PDB entry 3KMF | neutron diffraction, 2.00 A resolution | chains A and G of the 4 polymer chains in the assembly

Chain A:
Protein: Hemoglobin subunit alpha
Source organism: Homo sapiens
Reference sequence: P69905 (HBA_HUMAN); residues 1-141 here correspond to UniProt positions 2-142 (UniProt number = residue number + 1)
Sequence (141 residues; each row starts with the number of its first residue):
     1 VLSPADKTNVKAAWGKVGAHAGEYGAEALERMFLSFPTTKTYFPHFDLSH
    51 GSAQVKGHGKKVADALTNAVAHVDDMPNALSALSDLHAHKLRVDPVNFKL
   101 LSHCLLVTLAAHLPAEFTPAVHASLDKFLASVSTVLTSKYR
Bound ions: heme Fe near His87 (its only coordinating residue here)
Residues lining bound ligands: heme (HEM): Met32, Thr39, Tyr42, Phe43, His45, Phe46, His58, Lys61, Val62, Ala65, Leu66, Leu83, Leu86, His87, Leu91, Val93, Asn97, Phe98, Leu101, Val132, Leu136
Swiss-Prot annotation at these positions:
  - binding site (O2): His58
  - binding site (heme b): His87
  - site: Thr8, Asn9 (Microbial infection: Cleavage), Lys11 (Not glycated), Ala13, Trp14 (Microbial infection: Cleavage), Tyr24, Gly25 (Microbial infection: Cleavage), Leu29, Glu30 (Microbial infection: Cleavage), His45, Phe46 (Microbial infection: Cleavage), Asp47, Leu48 (Microbial infection: Cleavage), Ser52, Ala53 (Microbial infection: Cleavage), Val55, Lys56 (Microbial infection: Cleavage), Lys56 (Not glycated), Gly59, Lys60 (Microbial infection: Cleavage), Lys60 (Not glycated), Lys90 (Not glycated), Leu91, Arg92 (Microbial infection: Cleavage), Lys99 (Not glycated), Leu106, Val107 (Microbial infection: Cleavage), Thr108, Leu109 (Microbial infection: Cleavage), Val121, His122 (Microbial infection: Cleavage), Ser133, Thr134 (Microbial infection: Cleavage)
  - modified residue: Ser3 (Phosphoserine), Lys7 (N6-succinyllysine), Thr8 (Phosphothreonine), Lys11 (N6-succinyllysine), Lys16 (N6-acetyllysine), Tyr24 (Phosphotyrosine), Ser35 (Phosphoserine), Lys40 (N6-succinyllysine), Ser49 (Phosphoserine), Ser102 (Phosphoserine), Thr108 (Phosphothreonine), Ser124 (Phosphoserine), Ser131 (Phosphoserine), Thr134 (Phosphothreonine), Thr137 (Phosphothreonine), Ser138 (Phosphoserine)
  - glycosylation (N-linked (Glc) (glycation) lysine): Lys7, Lys16, Lys40, Lys61

Chain G:
Protein: Hemoglobin subunit beta
Source organism: Homo sapiens
Reference sequence: P68871 (HBB_HUMAN); residues 601-746 here correspond to UniProt positions 2-147 (UniProt number = residue number - 599)
Sequence (146 residues; numbered 601 to 746; the number before each row is that of its first residue):
   601 VHLTPEEKSAVTALWGKVNVDEVGGEALGRLLVVYPWTQRFFESFGDLST
   651 PDAVMGNPKVKAHGKKVLGAFSDGLAHLDNLKGTFATLSELHCDKLHVDP
   701 ENFRLLGNVLVCVLAHHFGKEFTPPVQAAYQKVVAGVANALAHKYH
Bound ions: heme Fe near His692 (its only coordinating residue here)
Residues lining bound ligands: heme (HEM): Leu631, Thr638, Phe641, Phe642, His663, Lys666, Val667, Ala670, Phe671, Leu688, Leu691, His692, Leu696, Val698, Asn702, Phe703, Leu706, Val737, Leu741
Swiss-Prot annotation at these positions:
  - binding site ((2R)-2,3-bisphosphoglycerate): Val601, His602, Lys682, His743
  - binding site (heme b): His663, His692
  - site: Glu607, Lys608 (Microbial infection: Cleavage), Gly625, Glu626 (Microbial infection: Cleavage), Gly629, Arg630 (Microbial infection: Cleavage), Tyr635, Pro636 (Microbial infection: Cleavage), Trp637, Thr638 (Microbial infection: Cleavage), Phe645, Gly646 (Microbial infection: Cleavage), Asp652, Ala653 (Microbial infection: Cleavage), Gly656, Asn657 (Microbial infection: Cleavage), Lys659 (Not glycated), Phe671, Ser672 (Microbial infection: Cleavage), Gly674, Leu675 (Microbial infection: Cleavage), Lys682 (Not glycated), Thr684, Phe685 (Microbial infection: Cleavage), His692, Cys693 (Microbial infection: Cleavage), Lys695 (Not glycated), Arg704, Leu705 (Microbial infection: Cleavage), Leu710, Val711 (Microbial infection: Cleavage), Gly719, Lys720 (Microbial infection: Cleavage), Phe722, Thr723 (Microbial infection: Cleavage), Ala728, Ala729 (Microbial infection: Cleavage) and 2 more in UniProt
  - modified residue: Val601 (N-acetylvaline), Ser609 (Phosphoserine), Thr612 (Phosphothreonine), Ser644 (Phosphoserine), Thr650 (Phosphothreonine), Lys659 (N6-acetyllysine), Lys682 (N6-acetyllysine), Thr687 (Phosphothreonine), Cys693 (S-nitrosocysteine), Lys744 (N6-acetyllysine)
  - glycosylation: Val601 (N-linked (Glc) (glycation) valine), Lys608 (N-linked (Glc) (glycation) lysine), Lys617 (N-linked (Glc) (glycation) lysine), Lys666 (N-linked (Glc) (glycation) lysine), Lys720 (N-linked (Glc) (glycation) lysine), Lys744 (N-linked (Glc) (glycation) lysine)

How chain A and chain G interact:
Contacting residue pairs - 25 pairs, chain A then chain G:
  Pro37(A) with His746(G)
  Thr38(A) with Pro700(G)
  Lys40(A) with His746(G), hydrogen bond (side chain-backbone)
  Thr41(A) with His697(G); Asp699(G)
  Tyr42(A) with Arg640(G); Asp699(G), hydrogen bond
  Pro44(A) with His697(G)
  Leu91(A) with Arg640(G), hydrogen bond (backbone-side chain)
  Arg92(A) with Trp637(G); Gln639(G); Arg640(G), hydrogen bond (backbone-side chain); Glu643(G), salt bridge
  Asp94(A) with Trp637(G), hydrogen bond; Asp699(G); Glu701(G); Leu705(G)
  Pro95(A) with Trp637(G)
  Val96(A) with Glu701(G)
  Asn97(A) with Asp699(G), hydrogen bond
  Tyr140(A) with Pro636(G); Trp637(G), hydrophobic
  Arg141(A) with Val634(G), hydrogen bond (side chain-backbone); Tyr635(G); Pro636(G)
Interface residues without a listed pair, chain G (16 interface residues in all): Val698, Asn702, Tyr745

Overview:
The interface between chain A and chain G involves 14 residues on one side and 16 on the other, with 7
hydrogen bonds and 1 salt bridge. Polar pairs include Arg92(A)-Glu643(G), Lys40(A)-His746(G) and
Tyr42(A)-Asp699(G). Chain A binds heme. Ligands of chain G: heme.
Here chain A is Hemoglobin subunit alpha and chain G is Hemoglobin subunit beta, both from Homo sapiens. Entry
3KMF (Room Temperature Time-of-Flight Neutron Diffraction Study of Deoxy Human Normal Adult Hemoglobin) was
determined by neutron diffraction.
